4DFI - chain A; structure by X-ray diffraction, 1.80 A resolution.

Chain A:
Molecule: Poliovirus receptor-related protein 2
Source organism: Homo sapiens
Notes: fragment: Ig-like V-type domain
UniProt: Q92692 (PVRL2_HUMAN); residues 2-128 here correspond to UniProt positions 32-158 (UniProt number = residue number + 30)
Chain sequence (128 residues; row label = number of the first residue in the row):
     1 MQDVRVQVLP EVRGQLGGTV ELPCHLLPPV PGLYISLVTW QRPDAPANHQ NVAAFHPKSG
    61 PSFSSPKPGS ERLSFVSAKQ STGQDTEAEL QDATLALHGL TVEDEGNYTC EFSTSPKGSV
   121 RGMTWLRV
Unresolved in the structure: 83-86
Disulfides: Cys24-Cys110
Sequence notes: expression tag (1); engineered mutation Ser59 (Met89 in Q92692), Ser64 (Pro94 in Q92692), Ser113 (Ala143 in Q92692), Ser115 (Phe145 in Q92692)
Swiss-Prot annotation at these positions:
  - glycosylation: Asn107 (N-linked (GlcNAc...) asparagine)

Overview:
Chain A is Poliovirus receptor-related protein 2 (Homo sapiens); the structure, Crystal structure of cell
adhesion molecule nectin-2/CD112 mutant FAMP, was determined by X-ray diffraction (same publication as 4DFH).
